PDB entry 5URW | electron microscopy, 24.00 A resolution (very low resolution: no residue pairs are listed; an interface is given only as per-side residue counts) | chains 2F and 3E of the 54 polymer chains in the assembly

# Chain 2F
Protein: TssC
Source organism: Myxococcus xanthus
UniProtKB: Q1D304 (Q1D304_MYXXD); residue numbers follow UniProt; this construct covers 1-494
Amino-acid sequence (494 residues; row label = number of the first residue in the row):
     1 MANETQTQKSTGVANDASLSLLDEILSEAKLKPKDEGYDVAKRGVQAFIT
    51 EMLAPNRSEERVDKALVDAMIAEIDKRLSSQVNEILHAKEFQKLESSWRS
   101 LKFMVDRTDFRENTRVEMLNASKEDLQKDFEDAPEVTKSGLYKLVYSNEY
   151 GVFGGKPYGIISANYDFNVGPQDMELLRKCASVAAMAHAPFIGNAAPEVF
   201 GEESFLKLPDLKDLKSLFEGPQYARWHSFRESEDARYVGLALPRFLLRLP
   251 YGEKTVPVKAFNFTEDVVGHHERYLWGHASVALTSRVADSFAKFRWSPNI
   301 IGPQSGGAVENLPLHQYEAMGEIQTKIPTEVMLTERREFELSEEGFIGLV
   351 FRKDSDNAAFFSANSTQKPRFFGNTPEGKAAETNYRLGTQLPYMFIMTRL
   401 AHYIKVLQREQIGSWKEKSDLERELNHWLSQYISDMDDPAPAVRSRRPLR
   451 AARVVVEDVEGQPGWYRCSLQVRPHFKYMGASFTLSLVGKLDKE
Unresolved in the structure: 1-62, 477-494

# Chain 3E
Protein: TssB
Source organism: Myxococcus xanthus (strain DK 1622)
UniProtKB: Q1D305 (Q1D305_MYXXD); residues 1-164 here = UniProt positions 1-164
Amino-acid sequence (164 residues; numbered 1 to 164; the number before each row is that of its first residue):
     1 MSKESSVAPTERVNIVYKPATGNAQEQVELPLKVLMLGDFTGQEDARPLE
    51 QRAPINVDKANFNEVMAQQNLKVTLTAADKLSADPNATMNVSLQFKNLND
   101 FSPESVVNQVPELKKLLELRSALNALKGPLGNLPAFRKKLQALLADEDGR
   151 KALIKELGLTEETK
Unresolved in the structure: 1-29

# Interface between chain 2F and chain 3E
At this resolution (24 A) residue pairs are not listed: 6 residues of chain 2F and 5 of chain 3E lie at the interface.

# In short
The interface between chain 2F and chain 3E involves 6 residues on one side and 5 on the other.
Here chain 2F is TssC (Myxococcus xanthus) and chain 3E is TssB (Myxococcus xanthus (strain DK 1622)). Entry
5URW (Structure of the extended type VI secretion system sheath in Myxococcus xanthus) was determined by
electron microscopy (same publication as 5URX).
